PDB entry 7BIC | X-ray diffraction, 2.46 A resolution | chains A and B

# Chain A (and B)
Protein: Glutathione S-transferase A1
Organism: Homo sapiens
Notes: EC 2.5.1.18, 1.11.1.-, 5.3.3.-; chain B of this document is another copy of the same molecule, construct and numbering; everything in this record applies to it too
Reference sequence: P08263 (GSTA1_HUMAN); residue numbers follow UniProt; this construct covers 1-222
Chain sequence (222 residues; each row starts with the number of its first residue):
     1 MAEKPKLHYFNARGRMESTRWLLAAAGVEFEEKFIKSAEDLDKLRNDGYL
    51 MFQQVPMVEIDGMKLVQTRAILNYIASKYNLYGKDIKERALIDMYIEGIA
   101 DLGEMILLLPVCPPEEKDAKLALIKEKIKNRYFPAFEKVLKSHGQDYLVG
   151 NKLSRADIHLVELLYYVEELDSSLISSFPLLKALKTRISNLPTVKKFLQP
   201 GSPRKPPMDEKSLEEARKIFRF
Unresolved in the structure: 1, 111-116, 209-222 (chain B: 1-3, 214-222)
Curated features (UniProtKB/Swiss-Prot):
  - binding site (glutathione): Tyr9, Arg45, Gln54, Val55, Gln67, Thr68
  - modified residue: Met1 (N-acetylmethionine), Ala2 (N-acetylalanine), Lys4 (N6-succinyllysine)

# Interface between chain A and chain B
Contacting residue pairs (67):
  Arg45(A) - Arg131(B)
  Met51(A) - Met94(B)  hydrophobic
  Met51(A) - Tyr95(B)  hydrophobic
  Met51(A) - Ala135(B)
  Met51(A) - Phe136(B)  hydrophobic
  Met51(A) - Val139(B)  hydrophobic
  Phe52(A) - Met94(B)
  Phe52(A) - Gly98(B)
  Phe52(A) - Arg131(B)  hydrogen bond (backbone-side chain)
  Phe52(A) - Tyr132(B)  hydrophobic
  Phe52(A) - Ala135(B)  hydrophobic
  Phe52(A) - Phe136(B)  hydrophobic
  Gln53(A) - Asn130(B)
  Gln53(A) - Arg131(B)  hydrogen bond
  Gln54(A) - Arg131(B)  hydrogen bond
  Asp61(A) - Lys87(B)  hydrogen bond (backbone-side chain)
  Lys64(A) - Met94(B)
  Leu65(A) - Ala90(B)  hydrophobic
  Val66(A) - Met94(B)
  Gln67(A) - Met94(B)
  Gln67(A) - Glu97(B)
  Gln67(A) - Gly98(B)
  Gln67(A) - Asp101(B)  hydrogen bond
  Arg69(A) - Arg69(B)
  Arg69(A) - Glu97(B)  salt bridge
  Ala70(A) - Asp93(B)
  Ala70(A) - Met94(B)
  Asn73(A) - Arg89(B)
  Asn73(A) - Asp93(B)  hydrogen bond
  Tyr74(A) - Ile86(B)
  Tyr74(A) - Lys87(B)
  Tyr74(A) - Ala90(B)  hydrophobic
  Ser77(A) - Ile86(B)
  Lys78(A) - Ile86(B)
  Tyr82(A) - Asn73(B)
  Tyr82(A) - Arg89(B)  hydrogen bond
  Ile86(A) - Tyr74(B)  hydrophobic
  Lys87(A) - Asp61(B)  hydrogen bond (side chain-backbone)
  Lys87(A) - Met63(B)
  Lys87(A) - Tyr74(B)
  Arg89(A) - Asn73(B)  hydrogen bond (side chain-backbone)
  Arg89(A) - Ser77(B)  hydrogen bond
  Arg89(A) - Arg89(B)
  Ala90(A) - Met63(B)  hydrophobic
  Ala90(A) - Leu65(B)  hydrophobic
  Ala90(A) - Tyr74(B)  hydrophobic
  Asp93(A) - Ala70(B)
  Asp93(A) - Asn73(B)  hydrogen bond
  Met94(A) - Met51(B)  hydrophobic
  Met94(A) - Phe52(B)
  Met94(A) - Lys64(B)
  Met94(A) - Leu65(B)  hydrophobic
  Met94(A) - Val66(B)  hydrophobic
  Met94(A) - Gln67(B)
  Met94(A) - Ala70(B)
  Tyr95(A) - Met51(B)  hydrophobic
  Glu97(A) - Gln67(B)
  Glu97(A) - Arg69(B)
  Gly98(A) - Phe52(B)
  Gly98(A) - Gln67(B)
  Asp101(A) - Gln67(B)  hydrogen bond
  Arg131(A) - Phe52(B)  hydrogen bond (side chain-backbone)
  Arg131(A) - Gln53(B)
  Arg131(A) - Gln54(B)
  Tyr132(A) - Phe52(B)  hydrophobic
  Ala135(A) - Met51(B)
  Phe136(A) - Phe52(B)  hydrophobic
Also at the interface, not in a pair above, chain A (33 interface residues in all): Met63, Val139
Also at the interface, not in a pair above, chain B (33 interface residues in all): Arg45, Tyr82

# In short
The chain A/chain B interface involves 33 residues from each chain; the contacts include 13 hydrogen bonds and
1 salt bridge. Among the polar pairs are Arg69(A)-Glu97(B), Phe52(A)-Arg131(B) and Gln53(A)-Arg131(B). Curated
annotation (UniProt) lists 6 glutathione-binding residues on chain A.
Both chains are Glutathione S-transferase A1 (Homo sapiens). Entry 7BIC (Crystal structure of human GSTA1-1
bound to allyl-isothiocyanate) was determined by X-ray diffraction together with 7BIA and 7BIB from the same
study.
